8E3D - chains A and Y of the 3 polymer chains in the assembly; structure by X-ray diffraction, 2.62 A resolution.

# Chain A
Name: Zinc finger and BTB domain-containing protein 7A
Organism: Homo sapiens
Notes: fragment: zinc finger domain
UniProtKB: O95365 (ZBT7A_HUMAN); numbering as in UniProt (aligned over 380-500)
Sequence (133 residues; row label = number of the first residue in the row):
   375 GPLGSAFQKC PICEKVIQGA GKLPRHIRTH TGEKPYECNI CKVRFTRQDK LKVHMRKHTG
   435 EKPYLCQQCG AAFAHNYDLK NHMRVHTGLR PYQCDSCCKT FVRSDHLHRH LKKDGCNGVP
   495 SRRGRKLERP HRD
Disordered / not traced: 375-380, 492-507
Differences from the reference sequence: expression tag (375-379, 501-507)
Metal / ion sites: Zn2+ site 1: Cys-384, Cys-387, His-400, His-404; Zn2+ site 2: Cys-412, Cys-415, His-428, His-432; Zn2+ site 3: Cys-440, Cys-443, His-456, His-460; Zn2+ site 4: Cys-468, Cys-471, His-484, Cys-490
UniProt features mapped onto this chain:
  - zinc finger: Gln-382 to His-404 (C2H2-type 1), Tyr-410 to His-432 (C2H2-type 2), Tyr-438 to His-460 (C2H2-type 3), Tyr-466 to Cys-490 (C2H2-type 4)
  - cross-link: Lys-436 (Glycyl lysine isopeptide (Lys-Gly) (interchain with G-Cter in SUMO2))
  - natural variant: Cys-384 (C384W: In MNDLFH), Thr-405 (T405K: In MNDLFH), Asp-452 (D452N: In MNDLFH; uncertain significance)
  - mutagenesis: Lys-383 (K383R: No effect on sumoylation with SUMO1. No effect on promoter binding), Cys-387 (C387F: Decreased transcription repressor activity. No effect on nuclear localization), Ile-391 (I391L: No effect on transcription repressor activity. No effect on nuclear localization), Lys-396 (K396R: No effect on sumoylation with SUMO1. Decreased transcription repression activity. No effect on promoter binding), Arg-399 (R399L: Decreased transcription repressor activity, dominant negative effect. Increased glycolysis and cell proliferation, dominant negative effect. No effect on nuclear localization), Arg-402 (R402H: Decreased transcription repressor activity. Acts as a dominant negative. No effect on nuclear localization), Thr-403 (T403N: Decreased transcription repressor activity. No effect on nuclear localization), His-404 (H404R: Decreased transcription repressor activity. Acts as a dominant negative. No effect on nuclear localization), Gly-406 (G406V: Decreased transcription repressor activity. No effect on nuclear localization), Pro-409 (P409S: Decreased transcription repressor activity. No effect on nuclear localization), Cys-412 (C412Y: Decreased transcription repressor activity. No effect on nuclear localization), Lys-424 (K424N: Decreased transcription repressor activity. No effect on nuclear localization; K424T: No effect on transcription repressor activity. No effect on nuclear localization), 6 further mutagenesis entries in UniProt
What the authors report for this chain:
  - binding site for the 22-nt DNA strand (chain Y): Gly-395, Lys-396, Arg-402, Asp-423, Tyr-438, Asn-450, Lys-454, Asp-479
  - binding site for the 22-nt DNA strand: Gly-393, Lys-396, Arg-399, Arg-421, Lys-424, Asn-455, Arg-458, Arg-477, His-480, Arg-483
  - contacts within the chain: Arg-421/Asp-423 (salt bridge), Arg-477/Asp-479 (salt bridge)
  - specificity-determining residues: Gly-393, Val-427 (proposed by the authors, not directly observed)

# Chain Y
Molecule: 22-nt DNA strand
Sequence (22 nucleotides; row label = number of the first residue in the row):
     1 GGTAAAAGAC CCCTCCCCAA AT

# Interface between chain A and chain Y
Residue-residue contacts - 28 pairs, chain A then chain Y:
  Gly-395(A) / DA6(Y)  sugar contact
  Lys-396(A) / DA7(Y)  base contact
  Lys-396(A) / DG8(Y)  hydrogen bond to the base
  Lys-396(A) / DA9(Y)  base contact
  Pro-398(A) / DA6(Y)  phosphate contact
  Arg-402(A) / DA7(Y)  salt bridge to the phosphate
  Tyr-410(A) / DG8(Y)  phosphate contact
  Arg-421(A) / DC10(Y)  base contact
  Gln-422(A) / DG8(Y)  hydrogen bond to the phosphate
  Asp-423(A) / DC10(Y)  hydrogen bond to the base
  Lys-426(A) / DA9(Y)  phosphate contact
  Lys-426(A) / DC10(Y)  salt bridge to the phosphate
  Arg-430(A) / DC10(Y)  salt bridge to the phosphate
  Tyr-438(A) / DC10(Y)  sugar contact
  Tyr-438(A) / DC11(Y)  hydrogen bond to the phosphate
  Asn-450(A) / DC11(Y)  phosphate contact
  Asn-450(A) / DC12(Y)  hydrogen bond to the phosphate
  Lys-454(A) / DC12(Y)  salt bridge to the phosphate
  Tyr-466(A) / DC13(Y)  hydrogen bond to the phosphate
  Arg-477(A) / DC15(Y)  base contact
  Ser-478(A) / DC13(Y)  phosphate contact
  Ser-478(A) / DT14(Y)  hydrogen bond to the phosphate
  Asp-479(A) / DT14(Y)  hydrogen bond to the phosphate
  Asp-479(A) / DC15(Y)  hydrogen bond to the base
  His-482(A) / DT14(Y)  phosphate contact
  His-482(A) / DC15(Y)  salt bridge to the phosphate
  Arg-483(A) / DC17(Y)  base contact
  Lys-486(A) / DC15(Y)  salt bridge to the phosphate
Also at the interface, not in a pair above, chain A (22 interface residues in all): Ala-394, Arg-399
Also at the interface, not in a pair above, chain Y (14 interface residues in all): DA5, DC16, DC18

# In short
The interface between chain A and chain Y involves 22 residues on one side and 14 on the other; the contacts
include 9 hydrogen bonds and 6 salt bridges. Polar pairs include Lys-396(A)/DG8(Y), Asp-423(A)/DC10(Y) and
Asp-479(A)/DC15(Y). From the paper: a binding site for the 22-nt DNA strand at Gly-393(A), Lys-396(A) and
Arg-399(A) among others; a binding site for the 22-nt DNA strand (chain Y) at Gly-395(A), Lys-396(A) and
Arg-402(A) among others.
Here chain A is Zinc finger and BTB domain-containing protein 7A (Homo sapiens) and chain Y is a 22-nt DNA
strand. Entry 8E3D (ZBTB7A Zinc Finger Domain Bound to DNA Duplex Containing CAST sequence (#11)) was
determined by X-ray diffraction, deposited together with 8E3E, 7N5U, 7N5V and 7N5W.
